Entry 3RDR (X-ray diffraction, 2.20 A resolution); this record covers chain A.

[Chain A]
Molecule: N-acetylmuramoyl-L-alanine amidase XlyA
Source organism: Bacillus subtilis
Notes: EC 3.5.1.28
UniProtKB: P39800 (XLYA_BACSU); residues 4-157 here correspond to UniProt positions 1-154 (UniProt number = residue number - 3)
Sequence (157 residues; row label = number of the first residue in the row):
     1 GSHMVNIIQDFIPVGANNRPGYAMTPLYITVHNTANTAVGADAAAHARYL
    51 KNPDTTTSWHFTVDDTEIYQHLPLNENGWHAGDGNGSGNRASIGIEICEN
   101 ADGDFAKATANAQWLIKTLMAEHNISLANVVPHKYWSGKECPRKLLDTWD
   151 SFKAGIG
Not modelled in the structure: 1-4
Construct notes: expression tag (1-3)
Metal / ion sites: Zn2+: H32, H133, C141
What the authors report for this chain:
  - catalytic residues: E96, K139 (proposed by the authors, not directly observed)
  - mutagenesis - D10K/T25K/L27K/T66K/T148K: increased catalytic activity

[Summary]
H32, H133 and C141 form the Zn2+ site. From the paper: catalytic residues E96 and K139;
D10K/T25K/L27K/T66K/T148K increase catalytic activity.
Chain A is N-acetylmuramoyl-L-alanine amidase XlyA (Bacillus subtilis); the structure, Structure of the
catalytic domain of XlyA, was determined by X-ray diffraction, deposited together with 3HMB and 3HMC.
